PDB entry 4ZXV | X-ray diffraction, 3.00 A resolution | chains B and D of the 4 polymer chains in the assembly

# Chain B (and D)
Name: DnmZ
From: Streptomyces peucetius
Notes: EC 1.14.13.187; chain D of this document is another copy of the same molecule, construct and numbering; everything in this record applies to it too
Chain sequence (425 residues; each row starts with the number of its first residue; numbers below 1 keep their minus sign (Met-19 is residue -19)):
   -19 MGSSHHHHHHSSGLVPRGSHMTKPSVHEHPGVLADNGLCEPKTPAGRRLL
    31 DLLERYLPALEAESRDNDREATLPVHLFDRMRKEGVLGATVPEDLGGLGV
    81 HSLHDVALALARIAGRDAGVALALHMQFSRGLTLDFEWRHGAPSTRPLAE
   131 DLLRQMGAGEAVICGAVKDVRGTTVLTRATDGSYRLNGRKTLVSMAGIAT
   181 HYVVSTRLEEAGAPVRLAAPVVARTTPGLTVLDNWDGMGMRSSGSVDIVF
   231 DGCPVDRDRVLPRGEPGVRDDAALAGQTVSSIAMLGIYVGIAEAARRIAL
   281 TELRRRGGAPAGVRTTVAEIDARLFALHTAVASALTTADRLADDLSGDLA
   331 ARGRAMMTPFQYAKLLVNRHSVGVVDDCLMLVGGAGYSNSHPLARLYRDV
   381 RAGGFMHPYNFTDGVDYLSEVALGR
Unresolved in the structure: -19 to 9, 189-193 (chain D: -19 to 9, 192)
Reported in the primary citation:
  - specificity-determining residues: Met106 (proposed by the authors, not directly observed)

# How chain B and chain D interact
Residue-residue contacts (59):
  Asp216(B) - Ser368(D)
  Asp216(B) - Asn369(D)  hydrogen bond (backbone-backbone)
  Asp216(B) - Ser370(D)
  Gly217(B) - Tyr367(D)
  Met218(B) - Tyr367(D)  hydrogen bond (backbone-backbone)
  Met218(B) - Asn369(D)
  Met218(B) - Tyr377(D)  hydrophobic
  Met218(B) - Arg378(D)
  Gly219(B) - Tyr367(D)  hydrogen bond (backbone-side chain)
  Arg221(B) - Asn369(D)
  Pro290(B) - Thr392(D)
  Ala291(B) - Asp396(D)
  Gly292(B) - Phe391(D)
  Gly292(B) - Thr392(D)
  Gly292(B) - Asp396(D)
  Val293(B) - Thr392(D)
  Thr296(B) - Phe391(D)
  Asp356(B) - Arg381(D)  salt bridge
  Leu359(B) - Arg381(D)
  Leu359(B) - Phe385(D)  hydrophobic
  Met360(B) - Arg381(D)
  Met360(B) - Phe385(D)  hydrophobic
  Met360(B) - Phe391(D)  hydrophobic
  Gly363(B) - Phe385(D)
  Gly364(B) - Phe385(D)
  Tyr367(B) - Gly217(D)
  Tyr367(B) - Met218(D)  hydrogen bond (backbone-backbone)
  Tyr367(B) - Gly219(D)  hydrogen bond (side chain-backbone)
  Tyr367(B) - Met220(D)
  Tyr367(B) - Arg378(D)  hydrogen bond (side chain-backbone)
  Tyr367(B) - Asp379(D)
  Tyr367(B) - Ala382(D)
  Tyr367(B) - Phe385(D)  hydrophobic
  Ser368(B) - Asp216(D)
  Asn369(B) - Asp216(D)  hydrogen bond (backbone-backbone)
  Asn369(B) - Gly217(D)
  Asn369(B) - Met218(D)
  Asn369(B) - Arg221(D)
  Ser370(B) - Asp216(D)
  Ala374(B) - Met218(D)
  Tyr377(B) - Met218(D)  hydrophobic
  Tyr377(B) - Tyr377(D)
  Tyr377(B) - Arg381(D)
  Arg378(B) - Met218(D)
  Arg378(B) - Tyr367(D)  hydrogen bond (backbone-side chain)
  Arg378(B) - Arg378(D)
  Asp379(B) - Tyr367(D)
  Arg381(B) - Asp356(D)  salt bridge
  Arg381(B) - Leu359(D)
  Arg381(B) - Met360(D)
  Arg381(B) - Tyr377(D)
  Ala382(B) - Tyr367(D)
  Phe385(B) - Leu359(D)  hydrophobic
  Phe385(B) - Gly363(D)
  Phe385(B) - Gly364(D)
  Phe385(B) - Tyr367(D)  hydrophobic
  Phe391(B) - Met360(D)  hydrophobic
  Thr392(B) - Pro290(D)
  Thr392(B) - Val293(D)
Also at the interface, not in a pair above, chain B (32 interface residues in all): Trp215, Met220, Val352, Asp396
Also at the interface, not in a pair above, chain D (32 interface residues in all): Trp215, Gly292, Thr296, Val352, Ala374, Val395

# Summary
The chain B/chain D interface involves 32 residues from each chain; the contacts include 8 hydrogen bonds and
2 salt bridges. Polar pairs include Asp356(B)-Arg381(D), Gly219(B)-Tyr367(D) and Tyr367(B)-Arg378(D). The
paper reports the specificity determinant Met106(B).
Both chains are DnmZ (Streptomyces peucetius). Entry 4ZXV (Streptomyces peucetius nitrososynthase DnmZ in
ligand-free state) was determined by X-ray diffraction, deposited together with 4ZYJ.
